PDB entry 9LYC | electron microscopy, 3.06 A resolution | chains A and C of the 6 polymer chains in the assembly

== Chain A ==
Name: G-protein coupled receptor 3
From: Homo sapiens
UniProt: P46089 (GPR3_HUMAN); residues 32-314 here = UniProt positions 32-314
Sequence (283 residues; row label = number of the first residue in the row):
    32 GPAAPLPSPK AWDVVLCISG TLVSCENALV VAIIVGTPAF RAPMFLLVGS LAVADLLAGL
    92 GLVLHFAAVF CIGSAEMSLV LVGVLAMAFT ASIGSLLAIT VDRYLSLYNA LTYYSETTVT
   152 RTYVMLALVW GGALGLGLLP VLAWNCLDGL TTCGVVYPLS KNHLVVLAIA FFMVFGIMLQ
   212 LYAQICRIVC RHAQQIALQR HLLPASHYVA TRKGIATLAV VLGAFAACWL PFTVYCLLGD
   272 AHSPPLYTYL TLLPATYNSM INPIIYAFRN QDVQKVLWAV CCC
Not modelled in the structure: 233-240, 313-314
Swiss-Prot annotation at these positions:
  - lipidation: Cys313 (S-palmitoyl cysteine)
Cystine bridges: Cys177-Cys184

== Chain C ==
Name: Guanine nucleotide-binding protein G(s) subunit alpha isoforms short
From: Homo sapiens
UniProt: P63092 (GNAS2_HUMAN); residue numbers follow UniProt; this construct covers 1-394
Sequence (394 residues; each row starts with the number of its first residue):
     1 MGCLGNSKTE DQRNEEKAQR EANKKIEKQL QKDKQVYRAT HRLLLLGAGE SGKNTIVKQM
    61 RILHVNGFNG EGGEEDPQAA RSNSDGEKAT KVQDIKNNLK EAIETIVAAM SNLVPPVELA
   121 NPENQFRVDY ILSVMNVPDF DFPPEFYEHA KALWEDEGVR ACYERSNEYQ LIDCAQYFLD
   181 KIDVIKQADY VPSDQDLLRC RVLTSGIFET KFQVDKVNFH MFDVGAQRDE RRKWIQCFND
   241 VTAIIFVVAS SSYNMVIRED NQTNRLQAAL KLFDSIWNNK WLRDTSVILF LNKQDLLAEK
   301 VLAGKSKIED YFPEFARYTT PEDATPEPGE DPRVTRAKYF IRDEFLRIST ASGDGRHYCY
   361 PHFTCAVDTE NIRRVFNDCR DIIQRMHLRQ YELL
Not modelled in the structure: 1-7, 63-203, 254-261
Differences from the reference sequence: engineered mutation Asn54 (Ser in P63092), Ala226 (Gly in P63092), Ala268 (Glu in P63092), Lys271 (Asn in P63092), Asp274 (Lys in P63092), Lys280 (Arg in P63092), Asp284 (Thr in P63092), Thr285 (Ile in P63092)

== Chain A / chain C interface ==
Pairs across the interface - 36 pairs, chain A then chain C:
  Met75(A) - Tyr391(C)  hydrophobic
  Arg134(A) - Tyr391(C)
  Ser137(A) - His387(C)
  Leu138(A) - Gln384(C)  hydrogen bond (backbone-side chain)
  Leu138(A) - Leu388(C)  hydrophobic
  Tyr139(A) - Arg380(C)  hydrogen bond (backbone-side chain)
  Ala141(A) - Ile383(C)  hydrophobic
  Leu142(A) - His41(C)  hydrogen bond (backbone-side chain)
  Leu142(A) - Val217(C)  hydrophobic
  Leu142(A) - Phe219(C)  hydrophobic
  Leu142(A) - Phe376(C)  hydrophobic
  Leu142(A) - Arg380(C)
  Tyr144(A) - His387(C)
  Tyr145(A) - Arg38(C)
  Tyr145(A) - Ala39(C)
  Tyr145(A) - His387(C)
  Glu147(A) - Gln35(C)
  Val220(A) - Leu393(C)  hydrophobic
  His223(A) - Asp381(C)  salt bridge
  His223(A) - Gln384(C)  hydrogen bond
  His223(A) - Arg385(C)
  His223(A) - Leu388(C)
  His223(A) - Leu394(C)
  Gln226(A) - Asp381(C)
  Gln226(A) - Arg385(C)  hydrogen bond
  Ile227(A) - Tyr358(C)
  Ile227(A) - Arg385(C)
  Leu229(A) - Asp323(C)
  Gln230(A) - Leu346(C)
  Gln230(A) - Cys359(C)  hydrogen bond (side chain-backbone)
  Lys244(A) - Glu392(C)  salt bridge
  Lys244(A) - Leu393(C)  hydrogen bond (side chain-backbone)
  Gly245(A) - Leu393(C)
  Thr248(A) - Leu393(C)
  Leu249(A) - Leu393(C)  hydrophobic
  Arg300(A) - Glu392(C)  salt bridge
Also at the interface, not in a pair above, chain A (26 interface residues in all): Asn140, Thr143, Arg222, Ala224, Arg231
Also at the interface, not in a pair above, chain C (28 interface residues in all): Thr350, Ser352, Gly353, Pro361, Cys379, Met386

== Overview ==
The interface between chain A and chain C involves 26 residues on one side and 28 on the other, with 7
hydrogen bonds and 3 salt bridges. Among the polar pairs are His223(A)-Asp381(C), Lys244(A)-Glu392(C) and
Arg300(A)-Glu392(C).
Chain A is G-protein coupled receptor 3 and chain C is Guanine nucleotide-binding protein G(s) subunit alpha
isoforms short, both from Homo sapiens; the structure, Cryo-EM structure of GPR3-G protein-dimer complex, was
determined by electron microscopy, deposited together with 9LYB and 9LYD.
